PDB entry 4ZDF | X-ray diffraction, 1.81 A resolution | chains A and B

Chain A (and B):
Molecule: 3,2-trans-enoyl-CoA isomerase
Source organism: Saccharomyces cerevisiae
Notes: EC 5.3.3.8; engineered mutation(s): Deleted R269-L280; chain B of this document is another copy of the same molecule, construct and numbering; everything in this record applies to it too
UniProt: Q05871 (ECI1_YEAST); numbering as in UniProt (aligned over 1-268)
Sequence (288 residues; numbered -19 to 268; the number before each row is that of its first residue; numbers below 1 keep their minus sign (Met-19 is residue -19)):
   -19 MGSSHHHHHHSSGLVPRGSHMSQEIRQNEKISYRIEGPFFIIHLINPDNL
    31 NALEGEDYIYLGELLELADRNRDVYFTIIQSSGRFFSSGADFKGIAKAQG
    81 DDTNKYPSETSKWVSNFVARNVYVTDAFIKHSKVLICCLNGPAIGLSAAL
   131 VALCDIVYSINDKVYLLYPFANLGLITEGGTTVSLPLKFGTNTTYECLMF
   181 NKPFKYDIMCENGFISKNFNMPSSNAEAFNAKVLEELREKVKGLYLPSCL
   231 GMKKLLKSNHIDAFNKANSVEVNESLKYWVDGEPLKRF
Unresolved in the structure: -19 to 3, 78-84, 268 (chain B: -19 to 3, 75-84, 268)
Construct notes: initiating methionine (-19); expression tag (-18 to 0); conflict Ile25 (Met in Q05871)
Modified residues: Cys190 (s,S-(2-hydroxyethyl)thiocysteine; CME)
UniProt features mapped onto this chain:
  - active site: Glu158 (Proton donor/acceptor)
  - binding site (substrate): Ser68 to Phe72, Leu126
  - mutagenesis: Glu158 (E158A: Loss of activity)

How chain A and chain B interact:
Residue-residue contacts (42; chain A residue first):
  Arg6(A) - Pro87(B)
  Arg6(A) - Ser88(B)  hydrogen bond
  Glu36(A) - Pro87(B)
  Glu36(A) - Ser91(B)  hydrogen bond
  Glu43(A) - Ser88(B)  hydrogen bond
  Glu43(A) - Thr90(B)
  Arg50(A) - Lys257(B)
  Pro87(A) - Arg6(B)
  Pro87(A) - Glu36(B)
  Ser88(A) - Glu43(B)  hydrogen bond
  Thr90(A) - Glu43(B)
  Thr90(A) - Tyr103(B)
  Ser91(A) - Glu36(B)  hydrogen bond
  Val94(A) - Ala99(B)
  Val94(A) - Tyr103(B)  hydrophobic
  Ser95(A) - Ser95(B)
  Val98(A) - Val102(B)  hydrophobic
  Ala99(A) - Val94(B)
  Ala99(A) - Ala99(B)  hydrophobic
  Val102(A) - Val98(B)  hydrophobic
  Val102(A) - Asn253(B)
  Tyr103(A) - Thr90(B)
  Tyr103(A) - Val94(B)  hydrophobic
  Tyr103(A) - Asn253(B)
  Tyr103(A) - Leu256(B)  hydrophobic
  Asp106(A) - Asn253(B)
  Lys110(A) - Glu254(B)  salt bridge
  Asp242(A) - Lys246(B)  salt bridge
  Asn245(A) - Ser249(B)  hydrogen bond (backbone-side chain)
  Asn245(A) - Val250(B)
  Lys246(A) - Asp242(B)  salt bridge
  Lys246(A) - Lys246(B)
  Ser249(A) - Asn245(B)
  Ser249(A) - Asn248(B)  hydrogen bond
  Ser249(A) - Ser249(B)
  Val250(A) - Asn245(B)
  Asn253(A) - Val102(B)
  Asn253(A) - Tyr103(B)
  Asn253(A) - Asp106(B)
  Glu254(A) - Lys110(B)  salt bridge
  Leu256(A) - Tyr103(B)  hydrophobic
  Lys257(A) - Arg50(B)
Interface residues without a listed pair, chain A (28 interface residues in all): Ile39, Arg100, Asn248
Interface residues without a listed pair, chain B (28 interface residues in all): Ile39, Arg100

Summary:
The chain A/chain B interface involves 28 residues from each chain; the contacts include 7 hydrogen bonds and
4 salt bridges. Polar contacts include Lys110(A)-Glu254(B), Asp242(A)-Lys246(B) and Arg6(A)-Ser88(B). From
UniProt: active-site residue Glu158(A), 6 substrate-binding residues and one mutagenesis site on chain A.
Chain A and chain B are both 3,2-trans-enoyl-CoA isomerase (Saccharomyces cerevisiae); the structure, Crystal
structure of yeast enoyl-CoA isomerase helix-10 deletion (ScECI2-H10) mutant, was determined by X-ray
diffraction, deposited together with 4ZDB, 4ZDC, 4ZDD and 4ZDE.
